PDB entry 2CO6 | X-ray diffraction, 2.00 A resolution | chains A and B

# Chain A
Molecule: Putative outer membrane protein
From: Salmonella typhimurium
Notes: fragment: core pilin domain, nte deleted, residues 48-170
Reference sequence: Q8ZRK4 (Q8ZRK4_SALTY); residues 22-144 here correspond to UniProt positions 48-170 (UniProt number = residue number + 26)
Sequence (125 residues; numbered 20 to 144; the number before each row is that of its first residue):
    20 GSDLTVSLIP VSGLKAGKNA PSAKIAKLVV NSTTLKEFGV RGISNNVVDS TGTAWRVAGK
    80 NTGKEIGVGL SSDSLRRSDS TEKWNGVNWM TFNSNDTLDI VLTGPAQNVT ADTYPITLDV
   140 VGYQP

# Chain B
Molecule: Putative fimbriae assembly chaperone
From: Salmonella typhimurium
Reference sequence: Q8ZRK3 (Q8ZRK3_SALTY); residues 1-221 here correspond to UniProt positions 17-237 (UniProt number = residue number + 16)
Sequence (221 residues; numbered 1 to 221; the number before each row is that of its first residue):
     1 VNQQLNSATK LFSVKLGATR VIYHAGTAGA TLSVSNPQNY PILVQSSVKA ADKSSPAPFL
    61 VMPPLFRLEA NQQSQLRIVR TGGDMPTDRE TLQWVCIKAV PPENEPSDTQ AKGATLDLNL
   121 SINACDKLIF RPDAVKGTPE DVAGNLRWVE TGNKLKVENP TPFYMNLASV TVGGKPITGL
   181 EYVPPFADKT LNMPGSAHGD IEWRVITDFG GESHPFHYVL K
Not modelled in the structure: 1-4, 28, 107-112, 197, 221
Disulfide bonds: Cys-96/Cys-125

# Interface between chain A and chain B
Pairs across the interface (80):
  Asp-22(A) / Ser-13(B)
  Asp-22(A) / Val-14(B)
  Asp-22(A) / Lys-15(B)
  Leu-23(A) / Ser-13(B)  hydrogen bond (backbone-side chain)
  Leu-23(A) / Val-14(B)  hydrogen bond (backbone-backbone)
  Leu-23(A) / Ile-122(B)  hydrophobic
  Thr-24(A) / Leu-11(B)
  Thr-24(A) / Phe-12(B)
  Thr-24(A) / Ser-13(B)  hydrogen bond
  Val-25(A) / Lys-10(B)
  Val-25(A) / Leu-11(B)
  Val-25(A) / Phe-12(B)  hydrogen bond (backbone-backbone)
  Val-25(A) / Leu-120(B)
  Val-25(A) / Ile-122(B)  hydrophobic
  Ser-26(A) / Lys-10(B)
  Ser-26(A) / Leu-11(B)
  Leu-27(A) / Thr-9(B)
  Leu-27(A) / Lys-10(B)  hydrogen bond (backbone-backbone)
  Leu-27(A) / Leu-118(B)  hydrophobic
  Leu-27(A) / Asn-119(B)
  Leu-27(A) / Leu-120(B)  hydrophobic
  Ile-28(A) / Thr-9(B)
  Pro-29(A) / Leu-5(B)  hydrophobic
  Pro-29(A) / Ser-7(B)
  Pro-29(A) / Ala-8(B)
  Pro-29(A) / Thr-9(B)
  Pro-29(A) / Leu-118(B)
  Leu-33(A) / Ala-114(B)
  Leu-33(A) / Leu-116(B)  hydrophobic
  Lys-34(A) / Ala-114(B)
  Ala-35(A) / Gly-113(B)
  Ala-35(A) / Ala-114(B)
  Ile-44(A) / Leu-116(B)
  Ile-62(A) / Ser-121(B)
  Trp-103(A) / Lys-53(B)
  Trp-103(A) / Ser-54(B)
  Asn-104(A) / Lys-49(B)  hydrogen bond
  Asn-104(A) / Lys-53(B)  hydrogen bond (backbone-backbone)
  Asn-104(A) / Ser-54(B)  hydrogen bond (backbone-side chain)
  Gly-105(A) / Ser-54(B)  hydrogen bond (backbone-side chain)
  Val-128(A) / Ala-114(B)  hydrophobic
  Ala-130(A) / Gly-113(B)
  Asp-131(A) / Gly-113(B)
  Asp-131(A) / Ala-114(B)
  Asp-131(A) / Thr-115(B)  hydrogen bond (backbone-backbone)
  Thr-132(A) / Thr-115(B)  hydrogen bond
  Thr-132(A) / Asp-117(B)
  Tyr-133(A) / Thr-115(B)  hydrogen bond (backbone-backbone)
  Tyr-133(A) / Leu-116(B)
  Tyr-133(A) / Asp-117(B)  hydrogen bond (backbone-backbone)
  Pro-134(A) / Asp-117(B)
  Ile-135(A) / Leu-116(B)  hydrophobic
  Ile-135(A) / Asp-117(B)  hydrogen bond (backbone-backbone)
  Ile-135(A) / Leu-118(B)
  Ile-135(A) / Asn-119(B)  hydrogen bond (backbone-backbone)
  Thr-136(A) / Asn-119(B)
  Leu-137(A) / Asn-119(B)  hydrogen bond (backbone-backbone)
  Leu-137(A) / Leu-120(B)
  Leu-137(A) / Ser-121(B)  hydrogen bond (backbone-backbone)
  Asp-138(A) / Ser-121(B)  hydrogen bond
  Asp-138(A) / Asn-123(B)  hydrogen bond
  Val-139(A) / Ser-121(B)  hydrogen bond (backbone-backbone)
  Val-139(A) / Ile-122(B)
  Val-139(A) / Asn-123(B)  hydrogen bond (backbone-backbone)
  Val-140(A) / Asn-123(B)
  Gly-141(A) / Asn-123(B)  hydrogen bond (backbone-backbone)
  Gly-141(A) / Ala-124(B)
  Gly-141(A) / Cys-125(B)  hydrogen bond (backbone-backbone)
  Tyr-142(A) / Lys-53(B)
  Tyr-142(A) / Trp-94(B)  hydrophobic
  Tyr-142(A) / Cys-125(B)  hydrophobic
  Gln-143(A) / Thr-19(B)
  Gln-143(A) / Trp-94(B)
  Gln-143(A) / Cys-125(B)  hydrogen bond (backbone-backbone)
  Gln-143(A) / Asp-126(B)
  Gln-143(A) / Lys-127(B)
  Pro-144(A) / Arg-20(B)  hydrogen bond (backbone-side chain)
  Pro-144(A) / Lys-127(B)  hydrogen bond (backbone-side chain)
  Pro-144(A) / Asn-166(B)
  Pro-144(A) / Ile-206(B)
Interface residues without a listed pair, chain A (38 interface residues in all): Ser-31, Leu-47, Thr-53, Lys-55, Lys-102, Thr-129
Interface residues without a listed pair, chain B (36 interface residues in all): Asp-52, Cys-96, Ala-168

# Summary
38 residues of chain A and 36 residues of chain B are in contact; the contacts include 26 hydrogen bonds.
Among the polar pairs are Leu-23(A)/Ser-13(B), Thr-24(A)/Ser-13(B) and Asn-104(A)/Lys-49(B).
Chain A is Putative outer membrane protein and chain B is Putative fimbriae assembly chaperone, both from
Salmonella typhimurium; the structure, Salmonella enterica SafA pilin in complex with the SafB chaperone (Type
I), was determined by X-ray diffraction together with 2CNY, 2CNZ, 2CO1, 2CO2, 2CO4 and 2CO7 from the same
study.
